Entry 6PIG (electron microscopy, 3.50 A resolution); this record covers chains 1 and A of the 11 polymer chains in the assembly.

Chain 1:
Molecule: 60-nt RNA strand
Sequence (60 nucleotides; row label = number of the first residue in the row):
     1 CUGAUAACUU ACAGGACGCU UUGGCUUCAU UGCUUUUCAG GUGAACUGCC GAGUAGGUAG

Chain A:
Molecule: cas7 type I-F CRISPR-associated protein Csy3
Source organism: Vibrio cholerae
Amino-acid sequence (343 residues; row label = number of the first residue in the row; note: 8 numbers in that range are skipped by the numbering (no residue carries them; nothing is unmodelled there)):
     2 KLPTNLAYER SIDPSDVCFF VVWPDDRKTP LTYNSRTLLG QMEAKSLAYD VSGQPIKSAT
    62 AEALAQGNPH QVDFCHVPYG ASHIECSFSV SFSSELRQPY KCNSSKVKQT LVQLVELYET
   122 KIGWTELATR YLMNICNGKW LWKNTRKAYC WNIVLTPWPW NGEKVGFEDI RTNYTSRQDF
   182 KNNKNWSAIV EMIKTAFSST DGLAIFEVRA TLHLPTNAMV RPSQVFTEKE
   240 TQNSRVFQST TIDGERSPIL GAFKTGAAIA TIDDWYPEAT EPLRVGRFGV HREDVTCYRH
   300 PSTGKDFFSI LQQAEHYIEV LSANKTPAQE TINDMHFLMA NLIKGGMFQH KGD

How chain 1 and chain A interact:
Contacting residue pairs (44; chain 1 residue first):
  U2(1) with Tyr101(A), phosphate contact
  A4(1) with Tyr101(A), hydrogen bond to the base; Lys102(A), base contact
  U5(1) with Ala8(A), sugar contact; Tyr9(A), hydrogen bond to the sugar; Glu10(A), phosphate contact; Tyr101(A), sugar contact; Lys102(A), hydrogen bond to the base; Gly345(A), hydrogen bond to the sugar; Met346(A), hydrogen bond to the base
  A6(1) with Glu10(A), phosphate contact; Arg11(A), hydrogen bond to the phosphate; Gly344(A), sugar contact; Gly345(A), sugar contact
  A7(1) with Arg11(A), salt bridge to the phosphate; Phe262(A), phosphate contact; Arg283(A), sugar contact
  C8(1) with Trp143(A), base contact; Lys263(A), hydrogen bond to the base; Ala266(A), base contact; Arg283(A), salt bridge to the phosphate; Arg291(A), hydrogen bond to the sugar
  U9(1) with Gln225(A), phosphate contact; Val226(A), base contact; Phe227(A), stacking on the base; Gln247(A), phosphate contact; Arg291(A), hydrogen bond to the base
  U10(1) with Ser224(A), phosphate contact; Gln225(A), phosphate contact; Lys263(A), salt bridge to the phosphate
  A11(1) with Lys144(A), salt bridge to the phosphate; Arg222(A), salt bridge to the phosphate; Gln225(A), hydrogen bond to the phosphate
  C12(1) with Glu44(A), sugar contact; Arg222(A), salt bridge to the phosphate
  A13(1) with Leu39(A), sugar contact; Leu40(A), sugar contact; Gly41(A), base contact; His71(A), hydrogen bond to the base; Ser243(A), base contact
  G14(1) with Leu40(A), phosphate contact; Gln42(A), hydrogen bond to the phosphate
  G15(1) with Leu39(A), phosphate contact; Leu40(A), hydrogen bond to the phosphate
Other interface residues (no listed pair), chain A (32 interface residues in all): Val73, Arg244, Lys343

Summary:
Chain 1 and chain A form an interface of 13 and 32 residues respectively; the contacts include 13 hydrogen
bonds, 6 salt bridges and 1 aromatic stacking contact. Among the polar pairs are A4(1)-Tyr101(A),
U5(1)-Lys102(A) and U5(1)-Met346(A).
Here chain 1 is a 60-nt RNA strand and chain A is cas7 type I-F CRISPR-associated protein Csy3 (Vibrio
cholerae). Entry 6PIG (V. cholerae TniQ-Cascade complex, closed conformation) was determined by electron
microscopy (same publication as 6PIF and 6PIJ).
